Entry 4S2J (X-ray diffraction, 2.54 A resolution); this record covers chains A and D.

== Chain A (and D) ==
Name: Beta-lactamase
Organism: Klebsiella pneumoniae
Notes: EC 3.5.2.6; chain D of this document is another copy of the same molecule, construct and numbering; everything in this record applies to it too
UniProtKB: Q6XEC0 (Q6XEC0_KLEPN); numbering as in UniProt (aligned over 1-265)
Chain sequence (265 residues; row label = number of the first residue in the row):
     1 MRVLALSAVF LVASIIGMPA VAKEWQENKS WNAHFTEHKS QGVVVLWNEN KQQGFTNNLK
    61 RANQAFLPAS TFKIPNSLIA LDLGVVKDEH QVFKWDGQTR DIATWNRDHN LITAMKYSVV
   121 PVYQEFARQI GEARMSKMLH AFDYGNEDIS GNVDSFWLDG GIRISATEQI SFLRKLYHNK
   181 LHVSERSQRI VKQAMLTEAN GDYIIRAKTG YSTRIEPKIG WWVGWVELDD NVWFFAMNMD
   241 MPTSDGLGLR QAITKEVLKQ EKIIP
Disordered / not traced: 1-24 (chain D: 1-23)
Covalently attached groups: NXL104, bound form (NXL) linked to Ser70
Curated features (UniProtKB/Swiss-Prot):
  - active site: Ser70 (Acyl-ester intermediate)
  - binding site (a beta-lactam): Ser70, Lys73, Ser118, Arg250
  - modified residue: Lys73 (N6-carboxylysine)
  - mutagenesis: Ser70 (S70A: Does not alter thermal stability; S70G: Increases thermal stability. Abolishes hydrolysis of cephalothin and decreases catalytic efficiency about 60-fold with respect to ampicillin), Arg189 (R189A: No significant effect on catalytic efficiency with respect to ampicillin. Very little reduction in dimerization at neutral pH. Predominantly monomer at neutral pH; when associated with A-206 ...), Arg206 (R206A: No significant effect on catalytic efficiency with respect to ampicillin, nitrocefin or imipenem. Very little reduction in dimerization at neutral pH. Predominantly monomer at neutral pH ...)

== Chain A / chain D interface ==
Contacting residue pairs - 29 pairs, chain A then chain D:
  Glu89(A) with Arg189(D), salt bridge
  His90(A) with Tyr177(D)
  Thr113(A) with Asp229(D)
  Lys116(A) with Gly201(D), hydrogen bond (side chain-backbone); Asp229(D), salt bridge
  Tyr117(A) with Asp229(D), hydrogen bond
  Tyr177(A) with His90(D)
  Glu185(A) with Arg186(D), salt bridge
  Arg186(A) with Glu185(D), salt bridge
  Arg189(A) with Glu89(D), salt bridge; Ile190(D); Gln193(D)
  Ile190(A) with Arg189(D)
  Gln193(A) with Arg189(D), hydrogen bond
  Leu196(A) with Leu196(D), hydrophobic; Ala199(D), hydrophobic; Arg206(D)
  Thr197(A) with Asn200(D)
  Glu198(A) with Ala199(D)
  Ala199(A) with Leu196(D), hydrophobic; Glu198(D); Ala199(D), hydrogen bond (backbone-backbone)
  Asn200(A) with Thr197(D)
  Gly201(A) with Lys116(D), hydrogen bond (backbone-side chain)
  Arg206(A) with Gln193(D); Leu196(D)
  Asp229(A) with Thr113(D); Lys116(D), salt bridge; Tyr117(D), hydrogen bond
Also at the interface, not in a pair above, chain A (22 interface residues in all): Arg107, Asp202, Ile204
Also at the interface, not in a pair above, chain D (21 interface residues in all): Arg107, Ile204

== In short ==
22 residues of chain A and 21 residues of chain D are in contact, with 6 hydrogen bonds and 6 salt bridges.
Polar pairs include Glu89(A)-Arg189(D), Lys116(A)-Asp229(D) and Glu185(A)-Arg186(D).
Both chains are Beta-lactamase (Klebsiella pneumoniae). Entry 4S2J (OXA-48 in complex with Avibactam at pH
6.5) was determined by X-ray diffraction, deposited together with 4S2I, 4S2K, 4S2N, 4S2O and 4S2P.
